Entry 8G9T (electron microscopy, 3.60 A resolution); this record covers chains A and K of the 15 polymer chains in the assembly.

[Chain A]
Name: AcrIC9
Source organism: Rhodobacter phage RcNL1
Reference sequence: I3UM23 (I3UM23_9CAUD); residues 116-185 here correspond to UniProt positions 10-79 (UniProt number = residue number - 106)
Amino-acid sequence (70 residues; row label = number of the first residue in the row):
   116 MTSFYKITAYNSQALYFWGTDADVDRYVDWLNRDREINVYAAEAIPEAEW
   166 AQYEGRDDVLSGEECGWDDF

[Chain K]
Name: Cas8
Source organism: Neisseria lactamica
Reference sequence: A0A378VF47 (A0A378VF47_NEILA); residue numbers follow UniProt; this construct covers 1-582
Amino-acid sequence (582 residues; row label = number of the first residue in the row):
     1 MILHALTQYYQRKAESDGGIAQEGFENKEIPFIIVIDKQGNFIQLEDTRE
    51 LKVKKKVGRTFLVPKGLGRSGSKSYEVSNLLWDHYGYVLAYAGEKGQEQA
   101 DKQHASFTAKVNELKQALPDDAGVTAVAAFLSSAEEKSKVMQAANWAECA
   151 KVKGCNLSFRLVDEAVDLVCQSKAVREYVSQANQTQSDNAQKGICLVTGK
   201 AAPIARLHNAVKGVNAKPAPFASVNLSAFESYGKEQGFAFPIGEQAMFEY
   251 TTALNTLLAGENRFRIGDVTTVCWGAKRTPLEESLASMINGGGKDKPDEH
   301 IDAVKTLYKSLYNGQYQKPDGKEKFYLLGLSPNSARIVVRFWHETTVAAL
   351 SESIAAWYDDLQMVRGENSPYPEYMPLPRLLGNLVLDGKMENLPSDLIAQ
   401 ITDAALNNRVLPVSLLQAALRRNKAEQKITYGRASLLKAYINRAIRAGRL
   451 KNMKELTMGLDRNRQDIGYVLGRLFAVLEKIQAEANPGLNATIADRYFGS
   501 ASSTPIAVFGTLMRLLPHHLNKLEFEGRAVQLQWEIRQILEHCQRFPNHL
   551 NLEQQGLFAIGYYHETQFLFTKDALKNLFNEA
Construct notes: conflict Ala-190 (Val in A0A378VF47), Ala-239 (Ile in A0A378VF47), Ile-242 (Val in A0A378VF47), Gly-260 (Ser in A0A378VF47), Thr-271 (Ala in A0A378VF47)

[Interface between chain A and chain K]
Contacting residue pairs (40):
  Phe-119(A) with Ser-70(K); Gly-71(K); Ser-72(K)
  Gln-128(A) with Asn-333(K), hydrogen bond; Ser-334(K); Ala-335(K), hydrogen bond (side chain-backbone); Arg-336(K), hydrogen bond
  Leu-130(A) with Ser-334(K); Ala-335(K), hydrophobic
  Tyr-131(A) with Leu-226(K), hydrophobic
  Trp-133(A) with Gly-71(K)
  Trp-145(A) with Ala-216(K), hydrophobic
  Tyr-155(A) with Ser-334(K)
  Trp-165(A) with Ser-72(K)
  Glu-169(A) with Ser-70(K); Ser-72(K)
  Gly-170(A) with Ser-70(K); Leu-207(K); Gln-236(K)
  Arg-171(A) with Asn-225(K), hydrogen bond (side chain-backbone); Leu-226(K); Glu-230(K), salt bridge; Gln-236(K)
  Asp-172(A) with Leu-207(K); His-208(K); Ala-210(K); Pro-220(K)
  Asp-173(A) with Asn-225(K); Ala-335(K)
  Leu-175(A) with Lys-217(K)
  Glu-178(A) with Arg-69(K), salt bridge; Asn-156(K)
  Glu-179(A) with Lys-151(K); Val-152(K); Lys-153(K), hydrogen bond (side chain-backbone); Cys-155(K); Asn-156(K)
  Cys-180(A) with Lys-28(K)
  Asp-184(A) with Ala-216(K); Lys-217(K)
Also at the interface, not in a pair above, chain A (19 interface residues in all): Asp-183
Also at the interface, not in a pair above, chain K (28 interface residues in all): Val-57, Asn-79, Ser-223, Ser-227
Interface features reported in the paper:
  - interface residues, chain A: Phe-119(A), Gln-128(A), Trp-133(A), Glu-169(A), Asp-172(A), Asp-173(A), Glu-178(A), Glu-179(A), Asp-183(A)

[In short]
19 residues of chain A and 28 residues of chain K are in contact, with 5 hydrogen bonds and 2 salt bridges.
Polar contacts include Arg-171(A)/Glu-230(K), Glu-178(A)/Arg-69(K) and Gln-128(A)/Asn-333(K). From the paper:
interface residues Phe-119(A), Gln-128(A) and Trp-133(A) among others.
Here chain A is AcrIC9 (Rhodobacter phage RcNL1) and chain K is Cas8 (Neisseria lactamica). Entry 8G9T
(Exploiting Activation and Inactivation Mechanisms in Type I-C CRISPR-Cas3 for Genome Editing Applications)
was determined by electron microscopy (same publication as 8G9S, 8G9U, 8GAF, 8GAM and 8GAN).
